Entry 5E5U (X-ray diffraction, 2.00 A resolution); this record covers chains A and B.

== Chain A ==
Molecule: Receptor-type tyrosine-protein phosphatase gamma
Source organism: Mus musculus
Notes: EC 3.1.3.48; fragment: CA domain
Reference sequence: Q05909 (PTPRG_MOUSE); residue numbers follow UniProt; this construct covers 57-320
Sequence (264 residues; row label = number of the first residue in the row):
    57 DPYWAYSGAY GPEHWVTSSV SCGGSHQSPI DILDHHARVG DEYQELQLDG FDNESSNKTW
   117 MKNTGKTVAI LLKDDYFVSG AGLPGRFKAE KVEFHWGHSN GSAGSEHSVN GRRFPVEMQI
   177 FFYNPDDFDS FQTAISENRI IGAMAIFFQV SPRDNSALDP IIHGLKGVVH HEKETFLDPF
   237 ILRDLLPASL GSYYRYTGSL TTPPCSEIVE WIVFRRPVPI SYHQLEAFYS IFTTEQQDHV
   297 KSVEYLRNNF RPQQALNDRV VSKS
Disulfides: C78-C261
Ligand contacts: malonate ion (MLI): S63, G64, A65, G67, P68, E69, H70
Swiss-Prot annotation at these positions:
  - glycosylation (N-linked (GlcNAc...) asparagine): N109, N113, N156
What the authors report for this chain:
  - mutagenesis - H226A/K229A: abolished binding to CNTN4

== Chain B ==
Molecule: Contactin-6
Source organism: Mus musculus
Notes: fragment: Immunoglobulin domains 2-3
Reference sequence: Q9JMB8 (CNTN6_MOUSE); residue numbers follow UniProt; this construct covers 119-316
Sequence (199 residues; numbered 118 to 316; the number before each row is that of its first residue):
   118 SAYIEDFETK TRSTVSVREG QGVVLLCGPP PHFGELSYAW TFNDSPLYVQ EDKRRFVSQD
   178 TGNLYFAKVE PSDVGNYTCF VTNKEAHRSV QGPPTPLVLR TDGVMGEYEP KIEVRFPETI
   238 QAAKDSSIKL ECFALGNPVP DISWKRLDGS PMPGKIKYSK SQAILEIPKF QQEDEGFYEC
   298 IAGNLRGRNL AKGQLIFYA
Sequence notes: expression tag (118)
Disulfides: C144-C196, C249-C297
Swiss-Prot annotation at these positions:
  - glycosylation: N193 (N-linked (GlcNAc...) asparagine)

== Interface between chain A and chain B ==
Pairs across the interface (29):
  V225(A) - E226(B)
  H226(A) - Y225(B)
  H226(A) - E226(B)  hydrogen bond (side chain-backbone)
  H226(A) - P227(B)
  H226(A) - K228(B)
  H227(A) - K228(B)
  K229(A) - E226(B)  salt bridge
  K229(A) - N306(B)  hydrogen bond
  F288(A) - M222(B)  hydrophobic
  F288(A) - Y225(B)  hydrophobic
  T290(A) - K228(B)
  Q292(A) - L143(B)
  D294(A) - L143(B)
  H295(A) - R129(B)  hydrogen bond
  H295(A) - L142(B)
  H295(A) - L143(B)  hydrogen bond (backbone-backbone)
  V296(A) - V132(B)  hydrophobic
  V296(A) - V140(B)  hydrophobic
  V296(A) - V141(B)
  K297(A) - V140(B)
  K297(A) - V141(B)  hydrogen bond (backbone-backbone)
  K297(A) - E230(B)  salt bridge
  S298(A) - G139(B)
  V299(A) - Q138(B)  hydrogen bond (backbone-side chain)
  V299(A) - G139(B)  hydrogen bond (backbone-backbone)
  V299(A) - L252(B)  hydrophobic
  E300(A) - Q138(B)  hydrogen bond
  Y301(A) - M222(B)  hydrophobic
  Y301(A) - G223(B)  hydrogen bond (side chain-backbone)
Also at the interface, not in a pair above, chain A (16 interface residues in all): Q293
Also at the interface, not in a pair above, chain B (20 interface residues in all): R135, C144, G145
The authors on this interface:
  - specific contacts: H226(A)-Y225(B) (hydrophobic contact), H226(A)-P227(B) (hydrophobic contact), H226(A)-K228(B) (hydrophobic contact), K229(A)-E226(B) (salt bridge), K229(A)-N306(B) (hydrogen bond), H295(A)-R129(B), H295(A)-C144(B), V296(A)-L142(B) (hydrophobic contact), V296(A)-V132(B) (hydrophobic contact), Q138(B)-V299(A) (hydrogen bond), Q138(B)-E300(A) (hydrogen bond)
  - interface residues, chain A: V225(A), H226(A), F288(A), T290(A), H295(A), Y301(A)
  - interface residues, chain B: G139(B), M222(B), Y225(B), E226(B), P227(B), K228(B), N306(B)

== In short ==
The interface between chain A and chain B involves 16 residues on one side and 20 on the other, with 9
hydrogen bonds and 2 salt bridges. Polar contacts include K229(A)-E226(B), K297(A)-E230(B) and
H226(A)-E226(B). The paper describes hydrophobic contacts between H226(A) and Y225(B), H226(A) and P227(B) and
H226(A) and K228(B) among others; a salt bridge between K229(A) and E226(B); hydrogen bonds between K229(A)
and N306(B), Q138(B) and V299(A) and Q138(B) and E300(A). The paper reports that H226A/K229A of chain A
abolish binding to CNTN4; interface residues V225(A), H226(A) and G139(B) among others.
Chain A is Receptor-type tyrosine-protein phosphatase gamma and chain B is Contactin-6, both from Mus
musculus; the structure, Crystal structure of the complex between Carbonic anhydrase-like domain of PTPRG and
Immunoglobulin domains 2-3 of ..., was determined by X-ray diffraction (same publication as 5E5R).
